3H1I - chains A and G of the 20 polymer chains in the assembly; structure by X-ray diffraction, 3.53 A resolution.

== Chain A ==
Protein: Ubiquinol-cytochrome-C reductase complex core protein I, mitochondrial
From: Gallus gallus
Notes: EC 1.10.2.2
Amino-acid sequence (446 residues; row label = number of the first residue in the row):
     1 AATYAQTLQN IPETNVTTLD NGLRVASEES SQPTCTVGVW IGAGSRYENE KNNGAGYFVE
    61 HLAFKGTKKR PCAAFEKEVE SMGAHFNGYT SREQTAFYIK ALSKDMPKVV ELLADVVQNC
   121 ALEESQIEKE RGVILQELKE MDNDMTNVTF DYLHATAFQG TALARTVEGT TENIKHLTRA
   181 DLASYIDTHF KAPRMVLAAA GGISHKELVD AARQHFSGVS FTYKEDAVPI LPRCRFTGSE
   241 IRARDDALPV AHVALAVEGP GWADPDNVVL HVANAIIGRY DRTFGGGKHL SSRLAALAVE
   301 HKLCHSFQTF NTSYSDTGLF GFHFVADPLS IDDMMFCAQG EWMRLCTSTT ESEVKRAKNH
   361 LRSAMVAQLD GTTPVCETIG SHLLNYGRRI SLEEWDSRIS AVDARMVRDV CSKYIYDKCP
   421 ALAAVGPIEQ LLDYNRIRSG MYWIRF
Not modelled in the structure: 1, 445-446

== Chain G ==
Protein: Ubiquinol-cytochrome C reductase complex ubiquinone-binding protein qp-C
From: Gallus gallus
Notes: EC 1.10.2.2
Amino-acid sequence (81 residues; each row starts with the number of its first residue):
     1 GIHFGNLARV RHIITYSLSP FEQRAIPNIF SDALPNVWRR FSSQVFKVAP PFLGAYLLYS
    61 WGTQEFERLK RKNPADYEND Q

== Chain A / chain G interface ==
Residue-residue contacts (39; chain A residue first):
  Q159(A) with L18(G)
  F236(A) with E22(G)
  T237(A) with E22(G)
  G238(A) with S19(G), hydrogen bond (backbone-backbone); E22(G)
  S239(A) with S17(G); L18(G); S19(G)
  E240(A) with Y16(G); S17(G), hydrogen bond (backbone-backbone)
  I241(A) with I14(G), hydrophobic; T15(G); Y16(G), hydrophobic
  R242(A) with I13(G); I14(G); T15(G), hydrogen bond (backbone-backbone)
  R244(A) with A8(G), hydrogen bond (side chain-backbone); V10(G); R11(G); H12(G), hydrogen bond (backbone-backbone); I13(G), hydrogen bond (backbone-backbone)
  D245(A) with V10(G); R11(G), salt bridge; H12(G), salt bridge
  D246(A) with A8(G); R9(G); V10(G), hydrogen bond (backbone-backbone)
  A247(A) with R9(G); R11(G)
  C419(A) with S19(G), hydrogen bond; F21(G), hydrophobic
  E429(A) with G5(G); N6(G); L7(G), hydrogen bond (side chain-backbone); A8(G), hydrogen bond (side chain-backbone)
  Q430(A) with F4(G)
  Y434(A) with S19(G)
  N435(A) with P20(G)
  R438(A) with F21(G)
Interface residues without a listed pair, chain A (22 interface residues in all): Y152, A243, L329, L432

== In short ==
22 residues of chain A and 19 residues of chain G are in contact; the contacts include 10 hydrogen bonds and 2
salt bridges. Polar contacts include D245(A)-R11(G), D245(A)-H12(G) and R244(A)-A8(G).
Here chain A is Ubiquinol-cytochrome-C reductase complex core protein I, mitochondrial and chain G is
Ubiquinol-cytochrome C reductase complex ubiquinone-binding protein qp-C, both from Gallus gallus. Entry 3H1I
(Stigmatellin and antimycin bound cytochrome bc1 complex from chicken) was determined by X-ray diffraction
together with 3H1H and 3H1J from the same study.
